Entry 4A3M (X-ray diffraction, 3.90 A resolution); this record covers chains A and N of the 15 polymer chains in the assembly.

# Chain A
Protein: DNA-directed RNA polymerase II subunit RPB1
Source organism: Saccharomyces cerevisiae
Notes: EC 2.7.7.6
UniProt: P04050 (RPB1_YEAST); residues 1-1732 here = UniProt positions 1-1732
Amino-acid sequence (1732 residues; each row starts with the number of its first residue):
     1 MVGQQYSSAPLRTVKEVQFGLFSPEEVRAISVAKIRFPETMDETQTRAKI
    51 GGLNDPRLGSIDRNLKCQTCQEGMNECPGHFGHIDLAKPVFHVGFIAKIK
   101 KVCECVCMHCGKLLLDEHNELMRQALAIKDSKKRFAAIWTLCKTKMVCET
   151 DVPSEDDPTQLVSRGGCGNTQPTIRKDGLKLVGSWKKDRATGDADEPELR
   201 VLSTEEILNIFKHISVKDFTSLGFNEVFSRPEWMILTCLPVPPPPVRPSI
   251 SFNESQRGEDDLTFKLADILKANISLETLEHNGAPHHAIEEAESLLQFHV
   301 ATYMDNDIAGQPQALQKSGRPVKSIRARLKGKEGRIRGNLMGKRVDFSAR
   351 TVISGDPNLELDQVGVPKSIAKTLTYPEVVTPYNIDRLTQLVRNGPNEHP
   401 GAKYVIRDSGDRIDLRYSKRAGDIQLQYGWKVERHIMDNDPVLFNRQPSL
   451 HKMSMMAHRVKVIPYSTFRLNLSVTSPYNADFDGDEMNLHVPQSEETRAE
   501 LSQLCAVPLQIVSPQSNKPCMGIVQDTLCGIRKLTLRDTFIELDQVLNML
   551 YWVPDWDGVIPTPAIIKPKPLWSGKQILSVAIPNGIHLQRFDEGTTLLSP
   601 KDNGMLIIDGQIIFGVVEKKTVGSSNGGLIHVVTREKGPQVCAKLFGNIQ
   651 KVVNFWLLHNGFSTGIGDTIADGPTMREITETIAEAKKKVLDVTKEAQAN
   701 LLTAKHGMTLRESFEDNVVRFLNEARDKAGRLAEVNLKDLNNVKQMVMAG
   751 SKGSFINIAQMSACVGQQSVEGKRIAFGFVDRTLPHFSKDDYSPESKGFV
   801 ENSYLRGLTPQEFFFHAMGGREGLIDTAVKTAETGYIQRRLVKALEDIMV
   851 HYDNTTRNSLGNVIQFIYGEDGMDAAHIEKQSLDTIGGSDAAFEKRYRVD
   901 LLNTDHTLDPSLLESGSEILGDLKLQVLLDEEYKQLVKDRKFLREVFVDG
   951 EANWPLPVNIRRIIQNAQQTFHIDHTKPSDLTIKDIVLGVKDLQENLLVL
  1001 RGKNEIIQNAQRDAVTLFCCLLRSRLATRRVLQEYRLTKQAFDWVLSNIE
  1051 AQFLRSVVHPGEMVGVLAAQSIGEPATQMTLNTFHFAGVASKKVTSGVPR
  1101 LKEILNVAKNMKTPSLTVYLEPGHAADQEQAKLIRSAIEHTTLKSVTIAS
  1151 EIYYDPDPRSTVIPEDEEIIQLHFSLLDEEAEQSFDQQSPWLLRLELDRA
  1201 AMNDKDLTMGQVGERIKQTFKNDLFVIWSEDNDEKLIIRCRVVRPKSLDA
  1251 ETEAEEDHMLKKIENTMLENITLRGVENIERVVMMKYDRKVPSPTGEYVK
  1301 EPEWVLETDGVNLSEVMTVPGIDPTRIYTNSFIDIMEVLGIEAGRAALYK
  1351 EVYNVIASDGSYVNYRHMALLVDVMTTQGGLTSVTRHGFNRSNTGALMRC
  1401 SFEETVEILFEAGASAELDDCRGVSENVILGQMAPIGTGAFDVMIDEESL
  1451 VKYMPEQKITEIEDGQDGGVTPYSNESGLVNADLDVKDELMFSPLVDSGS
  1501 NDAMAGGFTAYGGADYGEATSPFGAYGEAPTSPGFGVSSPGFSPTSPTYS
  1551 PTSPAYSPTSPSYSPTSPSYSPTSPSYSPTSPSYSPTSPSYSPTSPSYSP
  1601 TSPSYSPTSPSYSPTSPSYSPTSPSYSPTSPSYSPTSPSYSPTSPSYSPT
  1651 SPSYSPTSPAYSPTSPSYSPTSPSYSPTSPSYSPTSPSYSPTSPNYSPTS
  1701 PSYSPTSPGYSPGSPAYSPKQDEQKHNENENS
Not modelled in the structure: 1-2, 1084-1091, 1177-1186, 1244-1253, 1456-1732
Swiss-Prot annotation at these positions:
  - region: Pro-248 to Asp-260 (Lid loop), Asn-306 to Lys-323 (Rudder loop), Pro-810 to Glu-822 (Bridging helix)
  - binding site (Zn(2+)): Cys-67, Cys-70, Cys-77, His-80, Cys-107, Cys-110, Cys-148, Cys-167
  - binding site (Mg(2+)): Asp-481, Asp-483, Asp-485
  - modified residue: Thr-1471 (Phosphothreonine)
  - cross-link (Glycyl lysine isopeptide (Lys-Gly)): Lys-695 (interchain with G-Cter in ubiquitin), Lys-1246 (interchain with G-Cter in ubiquitin), Lys-1350 (interchain with G-Cter in ubiquitin)
  - natural variant: Ser-1653 to Pro-1659 (deletion: In strain: A364A)
  - mutagenesis: Lys-1246 (K1246R: Impairs ubiquitination during transcription stress)
Bound ions: Zn2+ site 1: Cys-67, Cys-70, Cys-77, His-80; Zn2+ site 2: Cys-107, Cys-110, Cys-148, Cys-167; Mg2+: Asp-481, Asp-483, Asp-485 (shared with 1 residue of chain P)
Ligand contacts: AMP-CPP (APC; diphosphomethylphosphonic acid adenosyl ester): Arg-446, Pro-448, Asn-479, Asp-481, Asp-483, Lys-752, Leu-1081
From the paper describing this entry:
  - mutagenesis - Q1078N, Q1078S: abolished growth (citing earlier work)

# Chain N
Molecule: 14-nt DNA strand
Sequence (14 nucleotides; numbered 1 to 14; the number before each row is that of its first residue):
     1 TAAGTACTTGAGCT
Not modelled in the structure: 1, 11-14

# Interface between chain A and chain N
Pairs across the interface (11; chain A residue first):
  Lys-100(A) with DT9(N), salt bridge to the phosphate
  Lys-101(A) with DT8(N), salt bridge to the phosphate
  Trp-139(A) with DT8(N), phosphate contact
  Lys-1102(A) with DG4(N), salt bridge to the phosphate
  Ala-1108(A) with DT5(N), phosphate contact
  Lys-1109(A) with DT5(N), phosphate contact
  Asn-1110(A) with DT5(N), phosphate contact
  Lys-1112(A) with DG4(N), salt bridge to the phosphate
  Arg-1386(A) with DG4(N), base contact
  His-1387(A) with DT5(N), phosphate contact; DA6(N), sugar contact
Interface residues without a listed pair, chain A (12 interface residues in all): Lys-143, Val-1107

# Overview
Chain A and chain N form an interface of 12 and 5 residues respectively, with 4 salt bridges. Polar contacts
include Lys-100(A)/DT9(N), Lys-101(A)/DT8(N) and Lys-1102(A)/DG4(N). Chain A binds AMP-CPP. From UniProt: 8
Zn2+-binding residues, 3 Mg2+-binding residues and one mutagenesis site on chain A. From the paper: Q1078N and
Q1078S of chain A abolish growth.
Chain A is DNA-directed RNA polymerase II subunit RPB1 (Saccharomyces cerevisiae) and chain N is a 14-nt DNA
strand; the structure, RNA Polymerase II initial transcribing complex with a 4nt DNA-RNA hybrid and soaked
with AMPCPP, was determined by X-ray diffraction together with 4A3B, 4A3C, 4A3D, 4A3E, 4A3F, 4A3G and 4
further entries from the same study.
